PDB entry 1S3L | X-ray diffraction, 2.40 A resolution | chain A

== Chain A ==
Name: Hypothetical protein MJ0936
Organism: Methanocaldococcus jannaschii
UniProt: Q58346 (Y936_METJA); numbering as in UniProt (aligned over 1-165)
Sequence (190 residues; row label = number of the first residue in the row; numbers below 1 keep their minus sign (Met-24 is residue -24)):
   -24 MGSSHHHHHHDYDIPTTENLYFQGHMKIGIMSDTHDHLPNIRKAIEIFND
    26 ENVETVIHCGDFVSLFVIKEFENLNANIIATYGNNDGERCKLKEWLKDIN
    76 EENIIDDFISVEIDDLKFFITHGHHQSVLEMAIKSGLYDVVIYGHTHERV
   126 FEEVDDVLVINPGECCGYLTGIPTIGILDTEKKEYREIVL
Not modelled in the structure: -24 to 0
Construct notes: expression tag (-24 to 0)
Swiss-Prot annotation at these positions:
  - binding site (Mn(2+)): Asp8, His10, Asp36, Asn59, His97, His120, His122
  - binding site (Ni(2+)): Asp8, His10, Asp36, Asn59, His97, His120, His122

== Overview ==
From UniProt: 7 Mn2+-binding residues and 7 Ni2+-binding residues.
Chain A is Hypothetical protein MJ0936 (Methanocaldococcus jannaschii); the structure, Structural and
Functional Characterization of a Novel Archaeal Phosphodiesterase, was determined by X-ray diffraction
together with 1S3M and 1S3N from the same study.
